PDB entry 3S1N | X-ray diffraction, 3.10 A resolution | chains A and F of the 12 polymer chains in the assembly

[Chain A]
Molecule: DNA-directed RNA polymerase II subunit RPB1
Organism: Saccharomyces cerevisiae
Notes: EC 2.7.7.6
Reference sequence: P04050 (RPB1_YEAST); residue numbers follow UniProt; this construct covers 1-1733
Amino-acid sequence (1733 residues; each row starts with the number of its first residue):
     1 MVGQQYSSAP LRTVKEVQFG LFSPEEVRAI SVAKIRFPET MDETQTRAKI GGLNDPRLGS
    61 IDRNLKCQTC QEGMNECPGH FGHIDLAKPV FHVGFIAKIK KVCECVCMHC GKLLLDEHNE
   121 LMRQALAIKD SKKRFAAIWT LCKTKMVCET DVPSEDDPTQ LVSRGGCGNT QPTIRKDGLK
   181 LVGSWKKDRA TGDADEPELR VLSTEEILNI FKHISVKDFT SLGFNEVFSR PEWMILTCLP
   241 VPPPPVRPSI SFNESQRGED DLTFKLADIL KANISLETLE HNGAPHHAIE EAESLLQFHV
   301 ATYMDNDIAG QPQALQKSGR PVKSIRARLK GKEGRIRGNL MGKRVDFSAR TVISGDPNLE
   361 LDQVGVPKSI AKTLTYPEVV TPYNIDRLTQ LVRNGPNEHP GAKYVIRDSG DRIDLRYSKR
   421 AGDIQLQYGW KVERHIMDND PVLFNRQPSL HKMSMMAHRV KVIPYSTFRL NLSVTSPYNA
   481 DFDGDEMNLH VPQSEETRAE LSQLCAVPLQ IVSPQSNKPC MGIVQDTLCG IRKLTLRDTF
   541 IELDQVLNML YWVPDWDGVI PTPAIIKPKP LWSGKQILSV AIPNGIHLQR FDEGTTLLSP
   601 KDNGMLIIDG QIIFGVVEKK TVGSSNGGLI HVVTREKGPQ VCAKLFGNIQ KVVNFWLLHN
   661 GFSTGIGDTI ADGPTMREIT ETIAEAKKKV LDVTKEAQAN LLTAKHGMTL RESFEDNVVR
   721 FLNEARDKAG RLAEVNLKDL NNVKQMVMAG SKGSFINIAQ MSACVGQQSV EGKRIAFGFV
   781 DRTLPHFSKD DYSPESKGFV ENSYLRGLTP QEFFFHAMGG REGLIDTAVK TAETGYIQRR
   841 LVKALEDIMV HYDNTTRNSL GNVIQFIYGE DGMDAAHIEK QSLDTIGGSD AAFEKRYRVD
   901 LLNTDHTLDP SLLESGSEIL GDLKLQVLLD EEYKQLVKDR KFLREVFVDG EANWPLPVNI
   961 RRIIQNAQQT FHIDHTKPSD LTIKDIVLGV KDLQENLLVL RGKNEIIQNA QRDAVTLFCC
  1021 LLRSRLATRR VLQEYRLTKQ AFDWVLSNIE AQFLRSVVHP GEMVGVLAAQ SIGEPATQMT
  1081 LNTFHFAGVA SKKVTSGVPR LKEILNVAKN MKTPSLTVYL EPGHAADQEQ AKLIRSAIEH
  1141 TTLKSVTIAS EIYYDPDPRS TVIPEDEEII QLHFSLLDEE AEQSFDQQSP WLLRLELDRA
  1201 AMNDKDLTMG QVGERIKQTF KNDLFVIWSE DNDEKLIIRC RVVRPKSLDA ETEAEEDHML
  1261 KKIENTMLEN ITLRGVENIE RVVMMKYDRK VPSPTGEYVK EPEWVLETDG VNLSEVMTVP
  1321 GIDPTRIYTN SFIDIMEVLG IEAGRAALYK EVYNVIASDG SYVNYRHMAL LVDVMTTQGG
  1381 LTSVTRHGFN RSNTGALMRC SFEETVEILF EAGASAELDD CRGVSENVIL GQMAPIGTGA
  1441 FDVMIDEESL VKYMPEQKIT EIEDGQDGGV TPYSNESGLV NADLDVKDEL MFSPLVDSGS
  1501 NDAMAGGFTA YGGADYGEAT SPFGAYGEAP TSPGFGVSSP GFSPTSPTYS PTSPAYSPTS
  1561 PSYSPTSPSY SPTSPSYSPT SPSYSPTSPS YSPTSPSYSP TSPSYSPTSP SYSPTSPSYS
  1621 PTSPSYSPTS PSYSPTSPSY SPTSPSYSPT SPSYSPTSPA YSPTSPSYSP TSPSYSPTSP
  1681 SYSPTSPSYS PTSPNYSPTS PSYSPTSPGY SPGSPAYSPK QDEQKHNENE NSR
Disordered / not traced: 1-2, 155-160, 187-198, 1177-1186, 1244-1253, 1446-1733
Curated features (UniProtKB/Swiss-Prot):
  - region: Pro-248 to Asp-260 (Lid loop), Asn-306 to Lys-323 (Rudder loop), Pro-810 to Glu-822 (Bridging helix)
  - binding site (Zn(2+)): Cys-67, Cys-70, Cys-77, His-80, Cys-107, Cys-110, Cys-148, Cys-167
  - binding site (Mg(2+)): Asp-481, Asp-483, Asp-485
  - modified residue: Thr-1471 (Phosphothreonine)
  - cross-link (Glycyl lysine isopeptide (Lys-Gly)): Lys-695 (interchain with G-Cter in ubiquitin), Lys-1246 (interchain with G-Cter in ubiquitin), Lys-1350 (interchain with G-Cter in ubiquitin)
  - natural variant: Ser-1653 to Pro-1659 (deletion: In strain: A364A)
  - mutagenesis: Lys-1246 (K1246R: Impairs ubiquitination during transcription stress)
Ion coordination: Zn2+ site 1: Cys-67, Cys-70, Cys-77, His-80; Zn2+ site 2: Cys-107, Cys-110, Cys-148, Cys-167; Mg2+: Asp-481, Asp-483, Asp-485 (shared with 1 residue of chain R)

[Chain F]
Molecule: DNA-directed RNA polymerases I, II, and III subunit RPABC2
Organism: Saccharomyces cerevisiae
Reference sequence: P20435 (RPAB2_YEAST); residue numbers follow UniProt; this construct covers 1-155
Amino-acid sequence (155 residues; numbered 1 to 155; the number before each row is that of its first residue):
     1 MSDYEEAFND GNENFEDFDV EHFSDEETYE EKPQFKDGET TDANGKTIVT GGNGPEDFQQ
    61 HEQIRRKTLK EKAIPKDQRA TTPYMTKYER ARILGTRALQ ISMNAPVFVD LEGETDPLRI
   121 AMKELAEKKI PLVIRRYLPD GSFEDWSVEE LIVDL
Disordered / not traced: 1-70
Curated features (UniProtKB/Swiss-Prot):
  - region: Leu-111 to Leu-132 (Leucine-zipper)
  - modified residue: Ser-24 (Phosphoserine)

[Interface between chain A and chain F]
Residue-residue contacts (63; chain A residue first):
  Val-379(A) / Ser-102(F)
  Val-380(A) / Asn-104(F)
  Thr-381(A) / Ser-102(F)
  Thr-381(A) / Asn-104(F)
  Pro-382(A) / Asn-104(F)
  Tyr-383(A) / Val-107(F)
  Tyr-383(A) / Leu-111(F)  hydrophobic
  Tyr-383(A) / Thr-115(F)
  Ser-494(A) / Leu-99(F)
  Glu-495(A) / Ala-98(F)
  Glu-495(A) / Leu-99(F)
  Glu-495(A) / Ser-102(F)
  Glu-495(A) / Pro-117(F)
  Glu-496(A) / Gly-95(F)
  Glu-496(A) / Leu-99(F)
  Ala-499(A) / Gly-95(F)
  Ala-499(A) / Leu-118(F)  hydrophobic
  Gln-503(A) / Arg-90(F)
  Gln-503(A) / Met-122(F)
  Leu-504(A) / Ala-91(F)  hydrophobic
  His-851(A) / Pro-139(F)
  Tyr-852(A) / Thr-81(F)
  Tyr-852(A) / Glu-89(F)  hydrogen bond
  Tyr-852(A) / Arg-136(F)
  Tyr-852(A) / Tyr-137(F)
  Tyr-852(A) / Leu-138(F)
  Asp-853(A) / Leu-138(F)
  Asp-853(A) / Pro-139(F)
  Arg-857(A) / Pro-139(F)
  Arg-1001(A) / Thr-82(F)
  Arg-1001(A) / Pro-83(F)
  Leu-1054(A) / Tyr-84(F)
  Arg-1055(A) / Asp-154(F)  salt bridge
  Arg-1055(A) / Leu-155(F)
  His-1059(A) / Thr-86(F)
  His-1059(A) / Lys-87(F)  hydrogen bond (side chain-backbone)
  His-1059(A) / Leu-155(F)
  Pro-1060(A) / Thr-86(F)
  Gly-1061(A) / Tyr-88(F)
  Glu-1062(A) / Lys-87(F)  salt bridge
  Glu-1062(A) / Tyr-88(F)  hydrogen bond
  Met-1433(A) / Arg-92(F)
  Gly-1437(A) / Tyr-88(F)
  Thr-1438(A) / Tyr-88(F)
  Thr-1438(A) / Arg-92(F)  hydrogen bond (backbone-side chain)
  Phe-1441(A) / Tyr-88(F)
  Phe-1441(A) / Glu-89(F)
  Phe-1441(A) / Arg-92(F)  hydrogen bond (backbone-side chain)
  Phe-1441(A) / Ile-134(F)  hydrophobic
  Phe-1441(A) / Arg-135(F)
  Asp-1442(A) / Val-133(F)
  Asp-1442(A) / Ile-134(F)
  Asp-1442(A) / Arg-135(F)  hydrogen bond (backbone-backbone)
  Asp-1442(A) / Tyr-137(F)  hydrogen bond
  Val-1443(A) / Arg-92(F)
  Val-1443(A) / Ile-93(F)  hydrophobic
  Val-1443(A) / Val-133(F)
  Val-1443(A) / Ile-134(F)  hydrophobic
  Met-1444(A) / Leu-132(F)
  Met-1444(A) / Val-133(F)  hydrogen bond (backbone-backbone)
  Met-1444(A) / Arg-135(F)
  Ile-1445(A) / Pro-131(F)
  Ile-1445(A) / Leu-132(F)
Other interface residues (no listed pair), chain A (37 interface residues in all): Tyr-428, Gly-429, Ser-502, Ala-1051, Met-1063, Gly-1439, Ala-1440
Other interface residues (no listed pair), chain F (39 interface residues in all): Met-85, Leu-94, Thr-96, Ile-101, Glu-114

[Overview]
37 residues of chain A and 39 residues of chain F are in contact; the contacts include 8 hydrogen bonds and 2
salt bridges. Polar pairs include Arg-1055(A)/Asp-154(F), Glu-1062(A)/Lys-87(F) and Tyr-852(A)/Glu-89(F).
Chain A is DNA-directed RNA polymerase II subunit RPB1 and chain F is DNA-directed RNA polymerases I, II, and
III subunit RPABC2, both from Saccharomyces cerevisiae; the structure, RNA Polymerase II Initiation Complex
with a 5-nt RNA (variant 2), was determined by X-ray diffraction (same publication as 3RZD, 3RZO, 3S14, 3S15,
3S16, 3S17 and 5 further entries).
